PDB entry 8YDX | electron microscopy, 4.90 A resolution (low resolution: residue-level contacts below are approximate; hydrogen-bond / salt-bridge calls are withheld) | chains D and A of the 6 polymer chains in the assembly

# Chain D
Molecule: CeSPIACE
Amino-acid sequence (39 residues; each row starts with the number of its first residue):
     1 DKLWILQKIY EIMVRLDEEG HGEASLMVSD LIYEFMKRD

# Chain A
Molecule: Spike glycoprotein
Organism: Severe acute respiratory syndrome coronavirus 2
Reference sequence: P0DTC2 (SPIKE_SARS2); residue numbers follow UniProt; this construct covers 13-1208
Amino-acid sequence (1307 residues; each row starts with the number of its first residue; numbers below 1 keep their minus sign (Met-18 is residue -18)):
   -18 MGILPSPGMP ALLSLVSLLS VLLMGCVAET GSQCVNLTTR TQLPPAYTNS FTRGVYYPDK
    42 VFRSSVLHST QDLFLPFFSN VTWFHAIHVS GTNGTKRFDN PVLPFNDGVY FASTEKSNII
   102 RGWIFGTTLD SKTQSLLIVN NATNVVIKVC EFQFCNDPFL GVYYHKNNKS WMESEFRVYS
   162 SANNCTFEYV SQPFLMDLEG KQGNFKNLRE FVFKNIDGYF KIYSKHTPIN LVRDLPQGFS
   222 ALEPLVDLPI GINITRFQTL LALHRSYLTP GDSSSGWTAG AAAYYVGYLQ PRTFLLKYNE
   282 NGTITDAVDC ALDPLSETKC TLKSFTVEKG IYQTSNFRVQ PTESIVRFPN ITNLCPFDEV
   342 FNATRFASVY AWNRKRISNC VADYSVLYNF APFSAFKCYG VSPTKLNDLC FTNVYADSFV
   402 IRGNEVSQIA PGQTGNIADY NYKLPDDFTG CVIAWNSNKL DSKVGGNYNY LYRLFRKSNL
   462 KPFERDISTE IYQAGNKPCN GVAGFNCYFP LRSYGFRPTY GVGHQPYRVV VLSFELLHAP
   522 ATVCGPKKST NLVKNKCVNF NFNGLTGTGV LTESNKKFLP FQQFGRDIAD TTDAVRDPQT
   582 LEILDITPCS FGGVSVITPG TNTSNQVAVL YQDVNCTEVP VAIHADQLTP TWRVYSTGSN
   642 VFQTRAGCLI GAEHVNNSYE CDIPIGAGIC ASYQTQTNSP GSASSVASQS IIAYTMSLGA
   702 ENSVAYSNNS IAIPTNFTIS VTTEILPVSM TKTSVDCTMY ICGDSTECSN LLLQYGSFCT
   762 QLNRALTGIA VEQDKNTQEV FAQVKQIYKT PPIKDFGGFN FSQILPDPSK PSKRSPIEDL
   822 LFNKVTLADA GFIKQYGDCL GDIAARDLIC AQKFNGLTVL PPLLTDEMIA QYTSALLAGT
   882 ITSGWTFGAG PALQIPFPMQ MAYRFNGIGV TQNVLYENQK LIANQFNSAI GKIQDSLSST
   942 PSALGKLQDV VNQNAQALNT LVKQLSSNFG AISSVLNDIL SRLDPPEAEV QIDRLITGRL
  1002 QSLQTYVTQQ LIRAAEIRAS ANLAATKMSE CVLGQSKRVD FCGKGYHLMS FPQSAPHGVV
  1062 FLHVTYVPAQ EKNFTTAPAI CHDGKAHFPR EGVFVSNGTH WFVTQRNFYE PQIITTDNTF
  1122 VSGNCDVVIG IVNNTVYDPL QPELDSFKEE LDKYFKNHTS PDVDLGDISG INASVVNIQK
  1182 EIDRLNEVAK NLNESLIDLQ ELGKYEQGSG YIPEAPRDGQ AYVRKDGEWV LLSTFLGRSL
  1242 EVLFQGPGHH HHHHHHSAWS HPQFEKGGGS GGGGSGGSAW SHPQFEK
Not modelled in the structure: -18 to 26, 71-79, 146-151, 174-185, 248-256, 333, 527, 621-640, 673-686, 829-852, 1147-1288
Sequence notes: initiating methionine (-18); expression tag (-17 to 12, 1209-1288); variant Asp339 (Gly in P0DTC2), Phe371 (Ser in P0DTC2), Pro373 (Ser in P0DTC2), Ala376 (Thr in P0DTC2), Asn405 (Asp in P0DTC2), Ser408 (Arg in P0DTC2), Asn417 (Lys in P0DTC2), Lys440 (Asn in P0DTC2), Asn477 (Ser in P0DTC2), Lys478 (Thr in P0DTC2), Ala484 (Glu in P0DTC2), Arg493 (Gln in P0DTC2), Arg498 (Gln in P0DTC2), Tyr501 (Asn in P0DTC2), His505 (Tyr in P0DTC2); conflict Gly682 (Arg in P0DTC2), Ser683 (Arg in P0DTC2), Ser685 (Arg in P0DTC2); engineered mutation Pro817 (Phe in P0DTC2), Pro892 (Ala in P0DTC2), Pro899 (Ala in P0DTC2), Pro942 (Ala in P0DTC2), Pro986 (Lys in P0DTC2), Pro987 (Val in P0DTC2)
Swiss-Prot annotation at these positions:
  - region: Asn280 to Cys301 (Putative superantigen), Asn448 to Phe456 (Immunodominant HLA epitope recognized by the CD8+), Pro681, Ala684 (Putative superantigen), Ser816 to Tyr837 (Fusion peptide 1), Lys835 to Phe855 (Fusion peptide 2), Asp1163 to Glu1202 (Heptad repeat 2)
  - site: Arg815, Ser816 (Cleavage)
  - glycosylation: Asn17 (N-linked (GlcNAc...) (complex) asparagine), Asn61 (N-linked (GlcNAc...) (hybrid) asparagine), Asn74 (N-linked (GlcNAc...) (complex) asparagine), Asn122 (N-linked (GlcNAc...) (hybrid) asparagine), Asn149 (N-linked (GlcNAc...) (complex) asparagine), Asn165 (N-linked (GlcNAc...) (complex) asparagine), Asn234 (N-linked (GlcNAc...) (high mannose) asparagine), Asn282 (N-linked (GlcNAc...) (complex) asparagine), Thr323 (O-linked (GalNAc) threonine), Ser325 (O-linked (HexNAc...) serine), Asn331 (N-linked (GlcNAc...) (complex) asparagine), Asn343 (N-linked (GlcNAc...) (complex) asparagine), Asn603 (N-linked (GlcNAc...) (hybrid) asparagine), Asn616 (N-linked (GlcNAc...) (complex) asparagine), Asn657 (N-linked (GlcNAc...) (complex) asparagine), Thr676 (O-linked (GlcNAc...) threonine), Thr678 (O-linked (GlcNAc...) threonine), Asn709 (N-linked (GlcNAc...) (high mannose) asparagine), Asn717 (N-linked (GlcNAc...) (hybrid) asparagine), Asn801 (N-linked (GlcNAc...) (hybrid) asparagine) and 6 more in UniProt
  - natural variant: Ser13 (S13I: In strain: Epsilon/B.1.427/B.1.429), Leu18 (L18F: In strain: Beta/B.1.351, Gamma/P.1 and 1 more), Thr19 (T19I: In strain: Omicron/BQ.1.1, Omicron/XBB.1.5 and 1 more; T19R: In strain: Delta/B.1.617.2, Omicron/BA.2 and 4 more), Thr20 (T20N: In strain: Gamma/P.1), Leu24 to Ala27 (sequence variant, change not given here; In strain: Omicron/BA.2, Omicron/BA.2.12.1 and 6 more), Pro26 (P26S: In strain: Gamma/P.1), Gln52 (Q52H: In strain: Omicron/EG.5.1), Ala67 (A67V: In strain: Eta/B.1.525, Omicron/BA.1), His69 to Val70 (deletion: In strain: Alpha/B.1.1.7, Eta/B.1.525 and 5 more), Gly75 (G75V: In strain: Lambda/C.37), Thr76 (T76I: In strain: Lambda/C.37), Asp80 (D80A: In strain: Beta/B.1.351), 81 further natural variant entries in UniProt
  - mutagenesis: His69 to Val70 (Increased incorporation of cleaved spike into virions), Asn121 (N121Q: Partial loss of biliverdin affinity), Arg190 (R190K: Partial loss of biliverdin affinity), Asn234 (N234Q: Increased resistance to neutralizing antibodies), Asn331 (N331Q: Reduced viral infectivity), Asn343 (N343Q: Reduced viral infectivity), Leu452 (L452R: Increased resistance to neutralizing antibodies. Decreases HLA binding to NF9 epitope. Increased binding affinity to human ACE2), Tyr453 (Y453F: Decreased HLA binding to NF9 epitope. Increased binding affinity to human ACE2), Ala475 (A475V: Increased resistance to neutralizing antibodies), Val483 (V483A: Increased resistance to neutralizing antibodies), Phe490 (F490L: Increased resistance to neutralizing antibodies and human covalescent sera neutralization), His519 (H519P: Increased resistance to human covalescent sera neutralization), 9 further mutagenesis entries in UniProt
Disulfides: Cys131-Cys166, Cys291-Cys301, Cys336-Cys361, Cys379-Cys432, Cys391-Cys525, Cys480-Cys488, Cys538-Cys590, Cys617-Cys649, Cys662-Cys671, Cys738-Cys760, Cys743-Cys749, Cys1032-Cys1043, Cys1082-Cys1126
Covalently attached groups: N-acetylglucosamine (NAG) linked to Asn282, Asn331, Asn616, Asn709, Asn717, Asn801, Asn1074, Asn1098, Asn1134
From the paper describing this entry:
  - mutagenesis - Y489F, G502A: abolished binding to ACE2
  - mutagenesis - N460K, F486I, F486P, F486S, F486V, R493Q: unchanged binding to CeSPIACE (chain D)
  - mutagenesis - D420F, D420K: decreased binding to CeSPIACE (chain D)

# Interface between chain D and chain A
Residue-residue contacts (36; chain D residue first):
  Leu3(D) - Ala475(A)
  Leu3(D) - Gly476(A)
  Leu3(D) - Asn477(A)
  Leu3(D) - Asn487(A)
  Leu6(D) - Ala475(A)
  Leu6(D) - Tyr489(A)
  Gln7(D) - Phe486(A)
  Gln7(D) - Asn487(A)
  Gln7(D) - Tyr489(A)
  Tyr10(D) - Tyr489(A)
  Met13(D) - Leu455(A)
  Met13(D) - Arg493(A)
  Val14(D) - Arg493(A)
  Asp17(D) - Tyr449(A)
  Gly20(D) - Arg498(A)
  Gly22(D) - Tyr501(A)
  Glu23(D) - Tyr501(A)
  Glu23(D) - Gly502(A)
  Glu23(D) - His505(A)
  Leu26(D) - Arg403(A)
  Leu26(D) - Tyr453(A)
  Leu26(D) - Tyr495(A)
  Met27(D) - His505(A)
  Ser29(D) - Tyr453(A)
  Ser29(D) - Leu455(A)
  Asp30(D) - Arg403(A)
  Ile32(D) - Phe456(A)
  Tyr33(D) - Gly416(A)
  Tyr33(D) - Asn417(A)
  Tyr33(D) - Asp420(A)
  Tyr33(D) - Tyr421(A)
  Met36(D) - Phe456(A)
  Met36(D) - Tyr473(A)
  Lys37(D) - Asp420(A)
  Lys37(D) - Tyr421(A)
  Lys37(D) - Asn460(A)
Other interface residues (no listed pair), chain D (20 interface residues in all): Trp4, Ser25
Other interface residues (no listed pair), chain A (27 interface residues in all): Asn405, Thr415, Gly485, Thr500

# In short
The interface between chain D and chain A involves 20 residues on one side and 27 on the other. The paper
reports that Y489F and G502A of chain A abolish binding to ACE2; D420F and D420K of chain A reduce binding to
CeSPIACE (chain D); 10 substitutions were tested in all.
Here chain D is CeSPIACE and chain A is Spike glycoprotein (Severe acute respiratory syndrome coronavirus 2).
Entry 8YDX (Cryo-EM structure of SARS-CoV-2 spike ectodomain (HexaPro, Omicron BA.2 variant) in complex with
CeSPIACE) was determined by electron microscopy together with 8YDP, 8YDQ, 8YDR, 8YDS, 8YDT, 8YDU and 4 further
entries from the same study.
